PDB entry 6BWX | electron microscopy, 2.84 A resolution | chains H and Y of the 60 polymer chains in the assembly

Chain H (and Y):
Protein: VP2
Notes: chain Y of this document is another copy of the same molecule, construct and numbering; everything in this record applies to it too
UniProt: A0A097PIK3 (A0A097PIK3_9VIRU); residue numbers follow UniProt; this construct covers 33-569
Chain sequence (537 residues; numbered 33 to 569; the number before each row is that of its first residue):
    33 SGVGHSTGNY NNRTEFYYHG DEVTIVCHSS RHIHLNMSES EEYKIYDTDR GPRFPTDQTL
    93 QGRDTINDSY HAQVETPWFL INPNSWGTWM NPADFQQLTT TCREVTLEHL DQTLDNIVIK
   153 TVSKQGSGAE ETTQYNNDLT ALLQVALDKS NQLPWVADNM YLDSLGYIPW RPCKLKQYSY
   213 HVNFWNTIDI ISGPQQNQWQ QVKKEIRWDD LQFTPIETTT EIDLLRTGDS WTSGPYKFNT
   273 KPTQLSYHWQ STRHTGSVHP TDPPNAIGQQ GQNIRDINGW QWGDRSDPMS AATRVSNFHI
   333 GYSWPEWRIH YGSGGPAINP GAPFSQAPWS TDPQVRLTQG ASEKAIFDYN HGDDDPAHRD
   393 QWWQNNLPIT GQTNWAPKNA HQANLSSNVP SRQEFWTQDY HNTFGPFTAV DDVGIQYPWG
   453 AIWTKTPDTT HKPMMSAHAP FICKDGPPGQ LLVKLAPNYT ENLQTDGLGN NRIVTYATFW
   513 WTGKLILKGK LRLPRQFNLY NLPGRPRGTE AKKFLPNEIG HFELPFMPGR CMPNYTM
Sequence notes: conflict V35 (Ile in A0A097PIK3)

How chain H and chain Y interact:
Pairs across the interface - 249 pairs, chain H then chain Y:
  Y78(H) - T293(Y)
  Y78(H) - P295(Y)
  Y78(H) - P296(Y)
  Y78(H) - G303(Y)
  D79(H) - Q302(Y)
  D79(H) - G303(Y)  hydrogen bond (backbone-backbone)
  T80(H) - T293(Y)
  T80(H) - G303(Y)
  T80(H) - N305(Y)
  D81(H) - G303(Y)  hydrogen bond (backbone-backbone)
  D81(H) - Q304(Y)
  D81(H) - N305(Y)  hydrogen bond (backbone-side chain)
  R82(H) - N305(Y)
  G83(H) - N305(Y)
  P84(H) - R307(Y)
  Q93(H) - R424(Y)
  R95(H) - V421(Y)
  R95(H) - P422(Y)  hydrogen bond (side chain-backbone)
  R95(H) - S423(Y)  hydrogen bond (side chain-backbone)
  R95(H) - R424(Y)
  R95(H) - F427(Y)
  D96(H) - V421(Y)
  I98(H) - S322(Y)
  I98(H) - A324(Y)
  I98(H) - Q414(Y)
  I98(H) - L417(Y)  hydrophobic
  N99(H) - R317(Y)  hydrogen bond
  D100(H) - R285(Y)  salt bridge
  D100(H) - A323(Y)
  D100(H) - A324(Y)  hydrogen bond (backbone-backbone)
  S101(H) - R285(Y)
  S101(H) - H291(Y)  hydrogen bond
  S101(H) - N305(Y)  hydrogen bond
  Y102(H) - R285(Y)  hydrogen bond (backbone-side chain)
  H103(H) - V290(Y)
  H103(H) - H291(Y)
  H103(H) - T293(Y)  hydrogen bond
  H103(H) - N305(Y)  hydrogen bond
  Q105(H) - V290(Y)
  E107(H) - P295(Y)
  Q184(H) - R527(Y)
  P186(H) - Y567(Y)  hydrophobic
  W187(H) - M569(Y)
  V188(H) - G288(Y)
  V188(H) - S289(Y)
  D190(H) - S289(Y)
  N191(H) - W312(Y)
  M192(H) - S289(Y)  hydrogen bond (backbone-side chain)
  M192(H) - R326(Y)
  M192(H) - V327(Y)
  M192(H) - N329(Y)
  Y193(H) - S289(Y)
  Y193(H) - V290(Y)
  Y193(H) - H291(Y)  hydrogen bond
  Y193(H) - P292(Y)
  Y193(H) - I309(Y)  hydrophobic
  Y193(H) - N310(Y)
  Y193(H) - G311(Y)
  Y193(H) - W312(Y)
  Y193(H) - A323(Y)
  Y193(H) - R326(Y)
  L194(H) - N310(Y)
  L194(H) - G311(Y)
  L194(H) - W312(Y)
  S211(H) - V290(Y)
  Y212(H) - V290(Y)  hydrophobic
  Y212(H) - Y567(Y)
  H213(H) - W281(Y)
  H213(H) - R285(Y)
  H213(H) - H286(Y)
  H213(H) - G288(Y)
  H213(H) - S289(Y)
  H213(H) - V290(Y)
  V214(H) - W281(Y)
  V214(H) - H286(Y)
  N215(H) - W281(Y)
  F216(H) - H286(Y)  hydrogen bond (backbone-side chain)
  W217(H) - A359(Y)
  W217(H) - P360(Y)  hydrophobic
  N218(H) - R285(Y)
  T219(H) - P360(Y)  hydrogen bond (side chain-backbone)
  T219(H) - W361(Y)
  I220(H) - W361(Y)
  D221(H) - K410(Y)
  I222(H) - K410(Y)
  I222(H) - N411(Y)
  I222(H) - A412(Y)  hydrophobic
  I222(H) - F427(Y)  hydrophobic
  I223(H) - P409(Y)
  I223(H) - K410(Y)
  I223(H) - Q430(Y)
  V234(H) - P360(Y)
  V234(H) - W361(Y)  hydrophobic
  V234(H) - T363(Y)
  K235(H) - P360(Y)
  D242(H) - Y279(Y)  hydrogen bond
  D242(H) - P565(Y)
  L243(H) - Q528(Y)
  L243(H) - N530(Y)  hydrogen bond (backbone-side chain)
  Q244(H) - W281(Y)
  Q244(H) - Q528(Y)
  Q244(H) - P565(Y)
  Q244(H) - N566(Y)
  Q244(H) - Y567(Y)  hydrogen bond (backbone-side chain)
  F245(H) - Q528(Y)
  F245(H) - F529(Y)  hydrogen bond (backbone-backbone)
  F245(H) - N530(Y)  hydrogen bond (backbone-side chain)
  T246(H) - R527(Y)  hydrogen bond (side chain-backbone)
  T246(H) - Y567(Y)
  P247(H) - F529(Y)
  Y334(H) - P438(Y)
  W336(H) - T435(Y)
  W336(H) - F436(Y)
  P337(H) - H433(Y)
  E338(H) - H413(Y)
  E338(H) - Q414(Y)
  W339(H) - W314(Y)  hydrophobic
  W339(H) - A412(Y)
  W339(H) - H413(Y)
  W339(H) - Q414(Y)  hydrogen bond (backbone-backbone)
  W339(H) - A415(Y)
  W339(H) - N416(Y)
  W339(H) - L417(Y)
  R340(H) - S335(Y)
  R340(H) - A408(Y)
  R340(H) - N411(Y)  hydrogen bond
  R340(H) - A412(Y)
  R340(H) - H413(Y)
  I341(H) - N411(Y)
  I341(H) - A412(Y)  hydrogen bond (backbone-backbone)
  I341(H) - H413(Y)
  I341(H) - Q414(Y)
  H342(H) - H331(Y)
  H342(H) - I332(Y)
  H342(H) - T405(Y)
  H342(H) - N406(Y)  hydrogen bond
  H342(H) - N411(Y)  hydrogen bond (backbone-side chain)
  Y343(H) - W361(Y)
  Y343(H) - K410(Y)
  G344(H) - T405(Y)
  S345(H) - S283(Y)  hydrogen bond (backbone-side chain)
  S345(H) - H286(Y)  hydrogen bond (backbone-side chain)
  S345(H) - P360(Y)
  S345(H) - T402(Y)
  S345(H) - G403(Y)  hydrogen bond (side chain-backbone)
  S345(H) - T405(Y)  hydrogen bond (backbone-side chain)
  G346(H) - R285(Y)
  G346(H) - H286(Y)
  G347(H) - R285(Y)
  P348(H) - R285(Y)  hydrogen bond (backbone-side chain)
  P348(H) - A324(Y)
  A349(H) - T284(Y)
  A349(H) - A324(Y)
  I350(H) - W314(Y)
  I350(H) - A324(Y)
  I350(H) - H331(Y)
  I350(H) - L417(Y)  hydrophobic
  N351(H) - H331(Y)
  N351(H) - T435(Y)  hydrogen bond
  P352(H) - W314(Y)  hydrophobic
  G353(H) - F439(Y)
  R368(H) - D316(Y)  salt bridge
  T370(H) - N416(Y)  hydrogen bond
  T370(H) - L417(Y)
  Q371(H) - A415(Y)  hydrogen bond (side chain-backbone)
  Q371(H) - N416(Y)  hydrogen bond
  S374(H) - W314(Y)
  E375(H) - W312(Y)
  E375(H) - Q313(Y)
  E375(H) - W314(Y)  hydrogen bond (backbone-backbone)
  E375(H) - V327(Y)
  K376(H) - W312(Y)
  K376(H) - Q313(Y)  hydrogen bond (backbone-backbone)
  K376(H) - W314(Y)  hydrogen bond (backbone-backbone)
  K376(H) - G315(Y)
  K376(H) - D316(Y)
  K376(H) - R317(Y)
  A377(H) - W312(Y)  hydrophobic
  I378(H) - I309(Y)
  I378(H) - N310(Y)
  I378(H) - G311(Y)  hydrogen bond (backbone-backbone)
  I378(H) - R317(Y)
  I378(H) - M321(Y)  hydrophobic
  F379(H) - N310(Y)
  D380(H) - N310(Y)
  R391(H) - D308(Y)  salt bridge
  R391(H) - I309(Y)
  R391(H) - N310(Y)
  Q393(H) - S318(Y)  hydrogen bond
  W395(H) - G315(Y)
  W395(H) - D316(Y)  hydrogen bond
  D431(H) - H433(Y)  hydrogen bond (backbone-side chain)
  Y432(H) - H413(Y)
  Y432(H) - W428(Y)
  Y432(H) - H433(Y)
  H433(H) - H433(Y)  hydrogen bond
  N434(H) - N434(Y)  hydrogen bond (side chain-backbone)
  N434(H) - T435(Y)
  N434(H) - F436(Y)  hydrogen bond (side chain-backbone)
  F436(H) - G437(Y)
  F436(H) - P438(Y)
  Q448(H) - W312(Y)
  W451(H) - W312(Y)  hydrogen bond (backbone-side chain)
  G452(H) - W312(Y)
  T456(H) - N329(Y)  hydrogen bond
  T456(H) - F330(Y)
  K457(H) - F330(Y)
  K457(H) - M569(Y)  hydrogen bond (side chain-backbone)
  P459(H) - F330(Y)
  P459(H) - T568(Y)
  P459(H) - M569(Y)  hydrophobic
  D460(H) - H280(Y)  hydrogen bond (backbone-side chain)
  D460(H) - Y567(Y)
  D460(H) - T568(Y)  hydrogen bond (backbone-backbone)
  T461(H) - A441(Y)
  T461(H) - V442(Y)
  T461(H) - D443(Y)
  T461(H) - T568(Y)
  T462(H) - Q276(Y)
  T462(H) - V442(Y)  hydrogen bond (backbone-backbone)
  T462(H) - D443(Y)  hydrogen bond (backbone-side chain)
  T462(H) - D444(Y)  hydrogen bond
  T462(H) - M467(Y)
  H463(H) - F436(Y)
  H463(H) - T440(Y)
  H463(H) - A441(Y)
  H463(H) - V442(Y)
  H463(H) - M466(Y)
  H463(H) - M467(Y)
  P465(H) - F330(Y)  hydrophobic
  P465(H) - P438(Y)
  P465(H) - F439(Y)
  P465(H) - T440(Y)
  P465(H) - A441(Y)  hydrophobic
  M466(H) - P438(Y)  hydrogen bond (backbone-backbone)
  M466(H) - M466(Y)  hydrophobic
  M467(H) - F330(Y)
  M467(H) - P438(Y)  hydrogen bond (backbone-backbone)
  M467(H) - F439(Y)
  S468(H) - N329(Y)
  S468(H) - F330(Y)
  S468(H) - F439(Y)
  A469(H) - S328(Y)
  A469(H) - N329(Y)  hydrogen bond (backbone-backbone)
  A469(H) - F439(Y)
  H470(H) - W312(Y)
  H470(H) - N329(Y)
  A471(H) - N329(Y)  hydrogen bond (backbone-side chain)
  I474(H) - F330(Y)  hydrophobic
Interface residues without a listed pair, chain H (111 interface residues in all): E71, K76, L92, Q228, T250, A373, H383, K464
Interface residues without a listed pair, chain Y (99 interface residues in all): T287, D294, P320, T325, T429, D431, R562

Summary:
111 residues of chain H face 99 of chain Y across their interface; the contacts include 58 hydrogen bonds and
3 salt bridges. Polar pairs include D100(H)-R285(Y), R368(H)-D316(Y) and R391(H)-D308(Y).
Both chains are VP2. Entry 6BWX (Atomic resolution structure of human bufavirus 1) was determined by electron
microscopy (same publication as 6BX0 and 6BX1).
